Entry 8FBD (X-ray diffraction, 2.05 A resolution); this record covers chains B and D of the 4 polymer chains in the assembly.

[Chain B (and D)]
Protein: Neurotoxin complex component Orf-X3
From: Clostridium botulinum E1
Notes: chain D of this document is another copy of the same molecule, construct and numbering; everything in this record applies to it too
UniProtKB: A0A126JID3 (A0A126JID3_CLOBO); residues 1-487 here correspond to UniProt positions 4-490 (UniProt number = residue number + 3)
Sequence (487 residues; row label = number of the first residue in the row):
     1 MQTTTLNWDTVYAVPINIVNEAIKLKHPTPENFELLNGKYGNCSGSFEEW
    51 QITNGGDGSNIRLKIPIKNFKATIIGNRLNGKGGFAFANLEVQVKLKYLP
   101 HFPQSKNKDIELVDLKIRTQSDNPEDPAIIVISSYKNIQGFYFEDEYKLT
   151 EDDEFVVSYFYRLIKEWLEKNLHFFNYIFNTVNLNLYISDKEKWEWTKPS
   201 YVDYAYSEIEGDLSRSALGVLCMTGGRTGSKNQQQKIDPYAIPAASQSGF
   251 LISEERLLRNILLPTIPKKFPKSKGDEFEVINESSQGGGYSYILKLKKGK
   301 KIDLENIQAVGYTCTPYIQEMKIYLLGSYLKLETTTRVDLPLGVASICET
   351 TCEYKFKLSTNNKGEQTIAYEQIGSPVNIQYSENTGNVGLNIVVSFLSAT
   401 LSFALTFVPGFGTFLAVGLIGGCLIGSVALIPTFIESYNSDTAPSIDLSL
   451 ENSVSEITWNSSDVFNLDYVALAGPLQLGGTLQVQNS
Differences from the reference sequence: engineered mutation Ala-244 (Lys247 in A0A126JID3), Ala-245 (Lys248 in A0A126JID3)
Reported in the primary citation:
  - conformationally variable residues (loop rearrangement): Glu-144 to Asp-153
  - self-association interface (contacts with another copy of this molecule); pairs are residue here / residue on that copy: Val-377/Glu-383 (hydrophobic contact), Ile-379/Tyr-381 (hydrophobic contact), Asn-378, Gln-380, Ser-382, Leu-390, Val-393, Val-394, Leu-397, Ser-398, Leu-401, Ser-402, Leu-405

[How chain B and chain D interact]
Pairs across the interface - 25 pairs, chain B then chain D:
  Ser-375(B) with Asn-384(D); Asn-387(D), hydrogen bond
  Val-377(B) with Ser-382(D); Glu-383(D)
  Asn-378(B) with Gln-380(D); Tyr-381(D); Ser-382(D), hydrogen bond (backbone-backbone)
  Ile-379(B) with Ile-379(D), hydrophobic; Gln-380(D); Tyr-381(D), hydrophobic
  Gln-380(B) with Ile-379(D); Gln-380(D), hydrogen bond (backbone-backbone)
  Tyr-381(B) with Asn-378(D)
  Leu-390(B) with Leu-405(D), hydrophobic
  Val-394(B) with Ser-398(D); Ser-402(D); Leu-405(D), hydrophobic
  Ser-398(B) with Val-394(D); Ser-398(D)
  Leu-401(B) with Leu-397(D), hydrophobic
  Ser-402(B) with Leu-390(D); Val-394(D)
  Leu-405(B) with Leu-390(D), hydrophobic; Val-393(D), hydrophobic
  Thr-406(B) with Leu-390(D)
Other interface residues (no listed pair), chain B (17 interface residues in all): Gly-374, Pro-376, Ser-382, Leu-397
Other interface residues (no listed pair), chain D (16 interface residues in all): Leu-401
The authors on this interface:
  - hot spots on chain B (mutagenesis) - V377E/I379E/Y381S, L390E/V394D/L401E/L405E: abolished binding to another copy of this molecule

[Summary]
The interface between chain B and chain D involves 17 residues on one side and 16 on the other, with 3
hydrogen bonds. Among the polar pairs are Ser-375(B)/Asn-387(D), Asn-378(B)/Ser-382(D) and
Gln-380(B)/Gln-380(D). From the paper: V377E/I379E/Y381S and L390E/V394D/L401E/L405E of chain B abolish
binding to another copy of this molecule; conformational variability at Glu-144(B).
Both chains are Neurotoxin complex component Orf-X3 (Clostridium botulinum E1). Entry 8FBD (Crystal structure
of OrfX1-OrfX3 complex from Clostridium botulinum E1) was determined by X-ray diffraction, deposited together
with 8FBE and 8FBF.
